1JTF - chain A; structure by X-ray diffraction, 2.60 A resolution.

[Chain A]
Molecule: VP39
Organism: Vaccinia virus
Notes: EC 2.7.7.19
UniProtKB: P07617 (PAP2_VACCV); residue numbers follow UniProt; this construct covers 1-307
Sequence (307 residues; each row starts with the number of its first residue):
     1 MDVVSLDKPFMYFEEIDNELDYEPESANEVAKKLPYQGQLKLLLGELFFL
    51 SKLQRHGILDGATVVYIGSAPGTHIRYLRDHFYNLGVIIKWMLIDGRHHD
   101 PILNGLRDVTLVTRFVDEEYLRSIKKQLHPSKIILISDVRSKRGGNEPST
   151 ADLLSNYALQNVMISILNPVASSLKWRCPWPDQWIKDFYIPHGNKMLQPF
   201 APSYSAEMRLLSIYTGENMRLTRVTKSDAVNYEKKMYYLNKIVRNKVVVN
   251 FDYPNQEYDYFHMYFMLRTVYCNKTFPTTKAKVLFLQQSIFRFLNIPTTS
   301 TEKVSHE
Not modelled in the structure: 142-147, 298-307
Construct notes: engineered mutation W180 (Phe in P07617)
UniProt features mapped onto this chain:
  - active site: K175 (For methyltransferase activity)
  - binding site (mRNA): Y22, D182, S205 to E207, E233
  - binding site (S-adenosyl-L-methionine): Q39, Y66, G68, G72, D95, R97, V116, D138
  - mutagenesis: H56 (H56R: Complete loss of poly(A) polymerase stimulatory activity; when associated with S-58), I58 (I58S: Complete loss of poly(A) polymerase stimulatory activity; when associated with R-56), G96 (G96D: Complete loss of elongation factor activity), K175 (K175R: Complete loss of methyltransferase activity)

[In short]
UniProt lists active-site residue K175, 6 mRNA-binding residues, 8 S-adenosyl-L-methionine-binding residues
and 4 mutagenesis sites.
Chain A is VP39 (Vaccinia virus); the structure, Crystal Structure Analysis of VP39-F180W mutant and m7GpppG
complex, was determined by X-ray diffraction together with 1JSZ and 1JTE from the same study.
